3H1I - chains P and Q of the 20 polymer chains in the assembly; structure by X-ray diffraction, 3.53 A resolution.

== Chain P ==
Protein: Cytochrome b
Organism: Gallus gallus
Notes: EC 1.10.2.2
UniProtKB: P18946 (CYB_CHICK); residues 1-380 here = UniProt positions 1-380
Chain sequence (380 residues; each row starts with the number of its first residue):
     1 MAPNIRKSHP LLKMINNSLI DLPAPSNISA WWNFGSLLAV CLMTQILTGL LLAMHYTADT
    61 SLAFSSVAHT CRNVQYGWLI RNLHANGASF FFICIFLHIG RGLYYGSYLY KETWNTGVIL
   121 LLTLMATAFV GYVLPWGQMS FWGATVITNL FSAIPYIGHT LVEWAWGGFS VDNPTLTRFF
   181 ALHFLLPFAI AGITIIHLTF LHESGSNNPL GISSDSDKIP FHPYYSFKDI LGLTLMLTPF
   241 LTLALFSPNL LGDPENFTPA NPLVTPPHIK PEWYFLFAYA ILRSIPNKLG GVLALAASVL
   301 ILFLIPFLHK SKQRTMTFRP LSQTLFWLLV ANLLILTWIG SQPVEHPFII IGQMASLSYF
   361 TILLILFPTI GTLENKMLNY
Disordered / not traced: 1
Bound ions: heme Fe site 1: H84, H183; heme Fe site 2: H98, H197
Ligand contacts:
  - antimycin (ANY; 2-methyl-butyric acid 3-(3-formylamino-2-hydroxy-benzoylamino)-8-heptyl-2,6-dimethyl-4,9-dioxo-[1,5]dioxonan-7-yl ester): I15, S18, L19, L22, I28, S29, W32, N33, G35, S36, A39, L42, M43, A191, T194, I195, L198, H202, S206, F221, Y225, D229
  - heme (HEM), molecule 1: W32, N33, F34, G35, S36, L38, A39, I95, H98, I99, R101, S107, Y108, Y110, T113, W114, G117, V118, L120, L121, I190, T194, H197, L198, L201, S206, N207
  - heme (HEM), molecule 2: L42, Q45, I46, G49, L50, L52, A53, Y56, V67, R81, H84, A85, A88, L124, T127, A128, G131, Y132, L134, P135, F180, H183, F184, P187, I190, Y274
  - diundecyl phosphatidyl choline (PLC): T44, Y76, L79, L83, L237, L241
  - stigmatellin a (SMA): L122, M125, A126, F129, V130, M139, G143, V146, I147, T148, F151, A165, F179, L182, I269, K270, P271, E272, F275, A278, Y279, L282, L295
Curated features (UniProtKB/Swiss-Prot):
  - binding site (heme b): H84, H98, H183, H197
  - binding site (a ubiquinone): H202

== Chain Q ==
Protein: Cytochrome C1, heme protein, mitochondrial
Organism: Gallus gallus
Notes: EC 1.10.2.2
Chain sequence (241 residues; row label = number of the first residue in the row):
     1 GELELHPPAF PWSHGGPLSA LDHSSVRRGF QVYKQVCSAC HSMDYVAFRN LIGVTHTEAE
    61 AKALAEEVEV QDGPDENGEL FMRPGKISDY FPKPYPNPEA ARAANNGALP PDLSYIVNAR
   121 HGGEDYVFSL LTGYCDPPAG VVVREGLHYN PYFPGQAIGM APPIYNEILE YDDGTPATMS
   181 QIAKDVCTFL RWAAEPEHDQ RKRMGLKMLL ISALLTSLLY YMKRHKWSVL KSRKMAYRPP
   241 K
Bound ions: heme c Fe: H41, M160
Ligand contacts:
  - heme c (HEC): V32, V36, C37, C40, H41, N105, A108, L109, P110, P111, L113, I116, R120, Y126, V127, L130, L131, F153, I158, G159, M160, P163, I164, V186, L190
  - diundecyl phosphatidyl choline (PLC): Q200, R203, M204, K207, M208, I211, S212

== How chain P and chain Q interact ==
Pairs across the interface - 52 pairs, chain P then chain Q:
  S26(P) - W227(Q)
  F64(P) - Y45(Q)
  S65(P) - Y45(Q)
  A68(P) - Y45(Q)  hydrophobic
  A68(P) - Y115(Q)
  R72(P) - Y45(Q)  hydrogen bond (side chain-backbone)
  R72(P) - Y115(Q)  hydrogen bond
  R72(P) - A193(Q)  hydrogen bond (side chain-backbone)
  N73(P) - R49(Q)  hydrogen bond
  N73(P) - Y90(Q)
  Y76(P) - Q200(Q)
  Y76(P) - M204(Q)  hydrophobic
  W78(P) - E197(Q)
  W78(P) - R201(Q)
  W78(P) - M204(Q)  hydrophobic
  D217(P) - R233(Q)  salt bridge
  I219(P) - L230(Q)  hydrophobic
  Y224(P) - K226(Q)
  Y224(P) - W227(Q)  hydrogen bond (backbone-side chain)
  Y224(P) - V229(Q)
  Y224(P) - L230(Q)  hydrophobic
  Y225(P) - W227(Q)
  F227(P) - K226(Q)
  K228(P) - K223(Q)
  I230(P) - L219(Q)  hydrophobic
  L231(P) - L219(Q)
  L231(P) - Y220(Q)  hydrophobic
  L231(P) - K223(Q)
  T234(P) - L219(Q)
  L235(P) - T216(Q)
  T238(P) - M208(Q)
  T238(P) - S212(Q)  hydrogen bond
  L241(P) - M208(Q)  hydrophobic
  T242(P) - M208(Q)
  T242(P) - L209(Q)
  L245(P) - R201(Q)  hydrogen bond (backbone-side chain)
  L245(P) - G205(Q)
  L245(P) - M208(Q)  hydrophobic
  F246(P) - P17(Q)
  F246(P) - R201(Q)  hydrogen bond (backbone-side chain)
  F246(P) - K202(Q)
  F246(P) - G205(Q)
  F246(P) - L206(Q)
  F246(P) - L209(Q)  hydrophobic
  P248(P) - R201(Q)
  P254(P) - N118(Q)
  P254(P) - A119(Q)
  P254(P) - H121(Q)
  F257(P) - Y115(Q)  hydrophobic
  F257(P) - N118(Q)
  F257(P) - A119(Q)  hydrophobic
  H268(P) - E4(Q)
Other interface residues (no listed pair), chain P (34 interface residues in all): L79, N82, P223, S247, N249, E255, T258
Other interface residues (no listed pair), chain Q (38 interface residues in all): L18, V46, S114, R120, A194, E195, P196, L215, M222

== Summary ==
The interface between chain P and chain Q involves 34 residues on one side and 38 on the other; the contacts
include 8 hydrogen bonds and 1 salt bridge. Among the polar pairs are D217(P)-R233(Q), R72(P)-Y45(Q) and
R72(P)-Y115(Q).
Chain P is Cytochrome b and chain Q is Cytochrome C1, heme protein, mitochondrial, both from Gallus gallus;
the structure, Stigmatellin and antimycin bound cytochrome bc1 complex from chicken, was determined by X-ray
diffraction, deposited together with 3H1H and 3H1J.
